4TUG - chains B and G of the 8 polymer chains in the assembly; structure by X-ray diffraction, 3.55 A resolution.

Chain B:
Name: DNA double-strand break repair protein Mre11
Organism: Methanocaldococcus jannaschii
Reference sequence: Q58719 (MRE11_METJA); numbering as in UniProt (aligned over 1-333)
Amino-acid sequence (337 residues; each row starts with the number of its first residue; numbers below 1 keep their minus sign (Arg-3 is residue -3)):
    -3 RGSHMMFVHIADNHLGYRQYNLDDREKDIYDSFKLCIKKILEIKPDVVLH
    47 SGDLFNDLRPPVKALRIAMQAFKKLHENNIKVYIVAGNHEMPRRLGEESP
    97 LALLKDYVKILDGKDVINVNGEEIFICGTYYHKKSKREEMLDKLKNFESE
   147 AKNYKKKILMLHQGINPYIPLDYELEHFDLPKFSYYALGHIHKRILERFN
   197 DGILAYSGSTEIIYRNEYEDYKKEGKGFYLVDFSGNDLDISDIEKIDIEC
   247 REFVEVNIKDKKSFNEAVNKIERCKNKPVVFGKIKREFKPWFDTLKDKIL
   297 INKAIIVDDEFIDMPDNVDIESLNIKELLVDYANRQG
Unresolved in the structure: -3 to 0, 307-333
Sequence notes: expression tag (-3 to 0)
Ion coordination: Mg2+ site 1: Asp8, Asp49; Mg2+ site 2: Asp49, Asn84
UniProt features mapped onto this chain:
  - active site: His85 (Proton donor)
  - binding site (Mn(2+)): Asp8, His10, Asp49, Asn84, His158, His186, His188
What the authors report for this chain:
  - binding site for the 14-nt DNA strand (chain G): Asn17, Arg55, Arg89, Arg90
  - self-association interface (contacts with another copy of this molecule); pairs are residue here / residue on that copy: Arg55-Arg55 (backbone contact)
  - binding site for the 15-nt DNA strand: Asn17, Arg89, Arg90, Lys129, Ser131, Lys132
  - mutagenesis - R55S, R89S: abolished binding to TP124/580
  - mutagenesis - R55S, R89S: decreased catalytic activity
  - mutagenesis - V58C/L99C, K129A, K132D, I302R, I302Y: decreased catalytic activity on DAR134
  - mutagenesis - K129A, K132D, I302Y: decreased catalytic activity on TP124/580
  - mutagenesis - I302R: unchanged catalytic activity on TP124/580
  - mutagenesis - K59C/E94C: decreased catalytic activity on reduced state
  - mutagenesis - K59C/E94C: increased catalytic activity on oxidized conditions

Chain G:
Molecule: 14-nt DNA strand
Sequence (14 nucleotides; row label = number of the first residue in the row):
     1 GCACGTAGGACAGC

Chain B / chain G interface:
Contacting residue pairs - 8 pairs, chain B then chain G:
  Tyr13(B) - DG8(G)  hydrogen bond to the phosphate
  Arg14(B) - DA7(G)  sugar contact
  Tyr16(B) - DA7(G)  phosphate contact
  Tyr16(B) - DG8(G)  hydrogen bond to the phosphate
  Asn17(B) - DG5(G)  base contact
  Asn17(B) - DT6(G)  sugar contact
  Asn17(B) - DA7(G)  sugar contact
  Arg211(B) - DG8(G)  salt bridge to the phosphate
Other interface residues (no listed pair), chain B (7 interface residues in all): Gly12, Gln15
Other interface residues (no listed pair), chain G (5 interface residues in all): DG9

Overview:
The interface between chain B and chain G involves 7 residues on one side and 5 on the other; the contacts
include 2 hydrogen bonds and 1 salt bridge. Among the polar pairs are Tyr13(B)-DG8(G), Tyr16(B)-DG8(G) and
Arg211(B)-DG8(G). The paper reports a binding site for the 15-nt DNA strand at Asn17(B), Arg89(B) and Arg90(B)
among others; V58C/L99C, K129A and K132D of chain B, among others, reduce catalytic activity on DAR134; 8
substitutions were tested in all.
Here chain B is DNA double-strand break repair protein Mre11 (Methanocaldococcus jannaschii) and chain G is a
14-nt DNA strand. Entry 4TUG (Crystal structure of MjMre11-DNA2 complex) was determined by X-ray diffraction
together with 4TUI from the same study.
